8XIF - chain A; structure by X-ray diffraction, 1.39 A resolution.

== Chain A ==
Protein: Uncoating factor OPG117
Organism: Vaccinia virus
Notes: EC 3.6.4.-
UniProt: P04305 (PG117_VACCW); residue numbers follow UniProt; this construct covers 1-224
Chain sequence (224 residues; numbered 1 to 224; the number before each row is that of its first residue):
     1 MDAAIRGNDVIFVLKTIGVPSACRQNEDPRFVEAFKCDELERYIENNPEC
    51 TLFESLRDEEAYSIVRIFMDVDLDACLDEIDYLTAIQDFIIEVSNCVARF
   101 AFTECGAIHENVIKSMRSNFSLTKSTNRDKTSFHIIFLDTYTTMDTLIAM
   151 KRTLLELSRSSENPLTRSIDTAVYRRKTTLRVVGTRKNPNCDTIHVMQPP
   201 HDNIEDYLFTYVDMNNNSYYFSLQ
Not modelled in the structure: 1
Curated features (UniProtKB/Swiss-Prot):
  - active site: Asp170
  - mutagenesis: Asp170 (D170A: Loss of primase activity)
Bound ions: Mg2+ site 1: Asp70, Asp72, Asp170; Mg2+ site 2: Asp70, Asp72 (together with pyrophosphate)
Residues lining bound ligands: pyrophosphate (PPV): Asp70, Asp72, Ser125, Lys130, Ser132, His134, Arg181, Lys187, His195

== Summary ==
Bound to chain A: pyrophosphate. Asp70, Asp72 and Asp170 coordinate Mg2+ site 1. Asp70 and Asp72 form the Mg2+
site 2. UniProt lists active-site residue Asp170 and one mutagenesis site.
Chain A is Uncoating factor OPG117 (Vaccinia virus); the structure, The crystal structure of the AEP domain of
VACV D5, was determined by X-ray diffraction together with 8XIG, 8XJ6, 8XJ7 and 8XJ8 from the same study.
